PDB entry 7UQJ | electron microscopy, 3.00 A resolution | chains B and G of the 7 polymer chains in the assembly

== Chain B ==
Molecule: ATPase histone chaperone YTA7
From: Saccharomyces cerevisiae
Notes: EC 3.6.1.-
UniProt: P40340 (ATAD2_YEAST); residue numbers follow UniProt; this construct covers 1-1379
Chain sequence (1416 residues; each row starts with the number of its first residue; numbers below 1 keep their minus sign (His-36 is residue -36)):
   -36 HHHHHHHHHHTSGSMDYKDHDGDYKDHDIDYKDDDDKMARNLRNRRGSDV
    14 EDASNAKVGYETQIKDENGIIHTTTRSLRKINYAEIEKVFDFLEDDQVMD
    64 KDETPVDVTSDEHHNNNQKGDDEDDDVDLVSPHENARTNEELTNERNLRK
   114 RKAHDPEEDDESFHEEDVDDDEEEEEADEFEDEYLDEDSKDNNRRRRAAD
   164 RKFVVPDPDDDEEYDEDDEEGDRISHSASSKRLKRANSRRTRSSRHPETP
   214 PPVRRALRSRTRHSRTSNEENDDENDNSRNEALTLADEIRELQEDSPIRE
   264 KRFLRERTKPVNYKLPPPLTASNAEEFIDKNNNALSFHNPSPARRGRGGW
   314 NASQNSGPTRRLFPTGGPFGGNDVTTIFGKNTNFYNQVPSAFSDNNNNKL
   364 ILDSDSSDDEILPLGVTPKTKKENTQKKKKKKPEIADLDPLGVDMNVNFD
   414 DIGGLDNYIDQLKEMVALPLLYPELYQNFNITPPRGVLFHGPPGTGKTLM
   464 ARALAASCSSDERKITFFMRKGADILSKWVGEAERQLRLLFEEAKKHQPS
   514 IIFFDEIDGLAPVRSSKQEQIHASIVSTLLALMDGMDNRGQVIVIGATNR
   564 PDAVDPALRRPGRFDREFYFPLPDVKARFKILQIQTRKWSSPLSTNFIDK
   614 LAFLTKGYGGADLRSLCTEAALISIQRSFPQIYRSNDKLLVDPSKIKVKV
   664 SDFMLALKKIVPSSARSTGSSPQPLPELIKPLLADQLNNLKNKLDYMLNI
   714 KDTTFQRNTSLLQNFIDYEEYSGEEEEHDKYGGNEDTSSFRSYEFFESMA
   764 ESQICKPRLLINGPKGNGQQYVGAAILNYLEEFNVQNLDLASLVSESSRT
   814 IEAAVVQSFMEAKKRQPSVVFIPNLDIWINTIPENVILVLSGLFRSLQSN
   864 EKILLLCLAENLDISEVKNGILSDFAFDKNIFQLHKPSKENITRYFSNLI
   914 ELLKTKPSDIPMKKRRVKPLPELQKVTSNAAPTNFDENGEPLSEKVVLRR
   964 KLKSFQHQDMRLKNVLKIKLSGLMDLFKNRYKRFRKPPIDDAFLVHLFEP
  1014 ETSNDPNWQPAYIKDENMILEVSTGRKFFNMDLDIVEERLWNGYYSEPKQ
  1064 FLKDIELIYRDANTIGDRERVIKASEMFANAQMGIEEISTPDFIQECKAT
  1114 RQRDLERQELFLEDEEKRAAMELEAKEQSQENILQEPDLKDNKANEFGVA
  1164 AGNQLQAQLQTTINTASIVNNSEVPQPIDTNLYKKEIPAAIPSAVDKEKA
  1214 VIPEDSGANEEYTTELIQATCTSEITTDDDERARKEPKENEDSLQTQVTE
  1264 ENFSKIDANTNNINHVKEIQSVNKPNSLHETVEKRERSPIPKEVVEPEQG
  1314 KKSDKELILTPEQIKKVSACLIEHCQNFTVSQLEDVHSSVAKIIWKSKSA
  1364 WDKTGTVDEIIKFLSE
Unresolved in the structure: -36 to 406, 736-755, 940-1317, 1379
Differences from the reference sequence: expression tag (-36 to 0)
Residues lining bound ligands:
  - ATP-gamma-S (AGS; phosphothiophosphoric acid-adenylate ester), molecule 1: Asp414, Ile415, Gly416, Leu418, Pro455, Pro456, Gly457, Thr458, Gly459, Lys460, Thr461, Leu462, Arg465, Asp518, Ile594, Gln598, Gly623, Ala624, Arg627
  - ATP-gamma-S (AGS), molecule 2: Asp547, Ala570, Arg573, Arg576
Reported in the primary citation:
  - binding site for ATP-gamma-S: Lys460, Thr461, Arg573, Arg576
  - binding site for the ligand ADP: Lys460, Thr461

== Chain G ==
Molecule: Histone H3
UniProt: P61830 (H3_YEAST); numbering as in UniProt (aligned over 1-25)
Chain sequence (25 residues; each row starts with the number of its first residue):
     1 MARTKQTARKSTGGKAPRKQLASKA
Unresolved in the structure: 1-9, 25

== Interface between chain B and chain G ==
Pairs across the interface (7; chain B residue first):
  Lys491(B) - Ser11(G)  hydrogen bond (backbone-side chain)
  Lys491(B) - Thr12(G)
  Lys491(B) - Gly13(G)
  Lys491(B) - Gly14(G)
  Trp492(B) - Gly13(G)
  Glu532(B) - Lys10(G)  hydrogen bond (side chain-backbone)
  Ile534(B) - Ser11(G)

== Summary ==
4 residues of chain B and 5 residues of chain G are in contact; the contacts include 2 hydrogen bonds. Among
the polar pairs are Lys491(B)-Ser11(G) and Glu532(B)-Lys10(G). The paper reports a binding site for
ATP-gamma-S at Lys460(B), Thr461(B) and Arg573(B) among others; a binding site for the ligand ADP at Lys460(B)
and Thr461(B).
Chain B is ATPase histone chaperone YTA7 (Saccharomyces cerevisiae) and chain G is Histone H3; the structure,
Cryo-EM structure of the S. cerevisiae chromatin remodeler Yta7 hexamer bound to ATPgS and histone H3 ..., was
determined by electron microscopy (same publication as 7UQI and 7UQK).
